8VN3 - chains C and A of the 6 polymer chains in the assembly; structure by X-ray diffraction, 1.63 A resolution.

Chain C:
Molecule: 13-nt DNA strand
Sequence (13 nucleotides; each row starts with the number of its first residue):
   401 TTGACTCTCT TAA
Bound ions: Mg2+: DA413 (shared with 1 residue of chain B; 1 residue of chain c); Na+: DA413 (shared with 1 residue of chain B; 1 residue of chain c)

Chain A:
Protein: Intron-encoded endonuclease I-PpoI
Source organism: Physarum polycephalum
Notes: EC 3.1.-.-
Reference sequence: Q94702 (PPO1_PHYPO); residue numbers follow UniProt; this construct covers 2-163
Chain sequence (162 residues; numbered 2 to 163; the number before each row is that of its first residue):
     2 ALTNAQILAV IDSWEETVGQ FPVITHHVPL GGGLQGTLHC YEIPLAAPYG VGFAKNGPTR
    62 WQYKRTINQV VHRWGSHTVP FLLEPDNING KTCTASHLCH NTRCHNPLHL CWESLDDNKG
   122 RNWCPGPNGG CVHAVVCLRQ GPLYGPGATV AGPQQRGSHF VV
Bound ions: Zn2+ site 1: Cys41, Cys100, Cys105, His110; Mg2+: Asn119 (shared with 1 residue of chain D; 1 residue of chain d); Na+: Asn119 (shared with 1 residue of chain D; 1 residue of chain d); Zn2+ site 2: Cys125, Cys132, His134, Cys138
From the paper describing this entry:
  - binding site for the 8-nt DNA strand: Arg61
  - mutagenesis - H78A/H98A, H98A: decreased catalytic activity
  - mutagenesis - H78A: unchanged catalytic activity
  - catalytic residues: His78, His98
  - mutagenesis - H98A: abolished binding to metal ion

How chain C and chain A interact:
Pairs across the interface (19; chain C residue first):
  DT401(C) with Thr67(A), phosphate contact
  DT402(C) with Arg66(A), salt bridge to the phosphate; Thr67(A), base contact; Val72(A), base contact
  DG403(C) with Val52(A), phosphate contact; Gly53(A), hydrogen bond to the phosphate; Lys65(A), hydrogen bond to the base
  DA404(C) with Ala48(A), phosphate contact; Pro49(A), phosphate contact; Ala55(A), base contact; Lys65(A), base contact
  DC405(C) with Ala48(A), phosphate contact; Lys56(A), base contact
  DT406(C) with Lys56(A), base contact; Asn57(A), base contact
  DC407(C) with Asn57(A), hydrogen bond to the base
  DT411(C) with Leu116(A), base contact; Lys120(A), hydrogen bond to the base
  DA412(C) with Asp117(A), sugar contact
Other interface residues (no listed pair), chain C (12 interface residues in all): DT408, DT410, DA413
Other interface residues (no listed pair), chain A (17 interface residues in all): Tyr50, Phe54, Arg74

Summary:
The interface between chain C and chain A involves 12 residues on one side and 17 on the other; the contacts
include 4 hydrogen bonds and 1 salt bridge. Polar pairs include DG403(C)-Lys65(A), DC407(C)-Asn57(A) and
DT411(C)-Lys120(A). The paper reports catalytic residues His78(A) and His98(A); H78A/H98A and H98A of chain A
reduce catalytic activity.
Here chain C is a 13-nt DNA strand and chain A is Intron-encoded endonuclease I-PpoI (Physarum polycephalum).
Entry 8VN3 (Homing endonuclease I-PpoI-DNA complex:reaction at pH6.0 (K+ MES) with 500 uM Mg2+ for 600s) was
determined by X-ray diffraction together with 8VMO, 8VMP, 8VMQ, 8VMR, 8VMS, 8VMT and 35 further entries from
the same study.
